Entry 1RNU (X-ray diffraction, 1.60 A resolution); this record covers chain A.

# Chain A
Protein: Ribonuclease S
Source organism: Bos taurus
Notes: EC 3.1.27.5
UniProtKB: P61823 (RNAS1_BOVIN); residues 1-124 here correspond to UniProt positions 27-150 (UniProt number = residue number + 26)
Amino-acid sequence (124 residues; numbered 1 to 124; the number before each row is that of its first residue):
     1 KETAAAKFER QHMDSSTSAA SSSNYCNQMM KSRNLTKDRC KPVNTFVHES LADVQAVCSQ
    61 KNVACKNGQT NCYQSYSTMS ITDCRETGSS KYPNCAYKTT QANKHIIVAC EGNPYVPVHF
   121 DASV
Unresolved in the structure: 16-23
Disulfides: Cys26-Cys84, Cys40-Cys95, Cys58-Cys110, Cys65-Cys72
Swiss-Prot annotation at these positions:
  - active site: His12 (Proton acceptor), His119 (Proton donor)
  - binding site (substrate): Lys7, Arg10, Lys41 to Thr45, Lys66, Arg85
  - glycosylation: Lys1 (N-linked (Glc) (glycation) lysine), Lys7 (N-linked (Glc) (glycation) lysine), Asn34 (N-linked (GlcNAc...) asparagine), Lys37 (N-linked (Glc) (glycation) lysine), Lys41 (N-linked (Glc) (glycation) lysine)

# In short
From UniProt: active-site residues His12 and His119 and 9 substrate-binding residues.
Chain A is Ribonuclease S (Bos taurus); the structure, Refinement of the crystal structure of ribonuclease S.
comparison with and between the various ribonuclease A ..., was determined by X-ray diffraction (same
publication as 1RNV and 2RNS).
